Entry 5JWD (X-ray diffraction, 2.50 A resolution); this record covers chains A and B of the 3 polymer chains in the assembly.

[Chain A]
Protein: H-2 class I histocompatibility antigen, D-B alpha chain
From: Mus musculus
UniProt: P01899 (HA11_MOUSE); residues 1-274 here correspond to UniProt positions 25-298 (UniProt number = residue number + 24)
Amino-acid sequence (274 residues; numbered 1 to 274; the number before each row is that of its first residue):
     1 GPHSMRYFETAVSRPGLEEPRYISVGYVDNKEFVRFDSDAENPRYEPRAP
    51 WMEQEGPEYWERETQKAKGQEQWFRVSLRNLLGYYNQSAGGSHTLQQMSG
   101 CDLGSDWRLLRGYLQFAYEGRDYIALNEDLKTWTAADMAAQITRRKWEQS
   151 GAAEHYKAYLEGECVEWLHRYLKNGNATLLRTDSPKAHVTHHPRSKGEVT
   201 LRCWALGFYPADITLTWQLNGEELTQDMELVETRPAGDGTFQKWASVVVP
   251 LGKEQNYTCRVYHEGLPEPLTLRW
Disordered / not traced: 194-199, 218-227
Cystine bridges: Cys101-Cys164, Cys203-Cys259
From the paper describing this entry:
  - specificity-determining residues: Glu9 (proposed by the authors, not directly observed)

[Chain B]
Protein: Beta-2-microglobulin
From: Mus musculus
UniProt: P01887 (B2MG_MOUSE); residues 1-99 here correspond to UniProt positions 21-119 (UniProt number = residue number + 20)
Amino-acid sequence (99 residues; numbered 1 to 99; the number before each row is that of its first residue):
     1 IQKTPQIQVYSRHPPENGKPNILNCYVTQFHPPHIEIQMLKNGKKIPKVE
    51 MSDMSFSKDWSFYILAHTEFTPTETDTYACRVKHDSMAEPKTVYWDRDM
Construct notes: conflict Asp85 (Ala105 in P01887)
Cystine bridges: Cys25-Cys80

[How chain A and chain B interact]
Residue-residue contacts (53; chain A residue first):
  Phe8(A) with Phe56(B)
  Glu9(A) with Phe56(B)
  Thr10(A) with Phe56(B); Phe62(B)
  Val12(A) with Pro33(B), hydrophobic
  Tyr27(A) with Ser55(B), hydrogen bond
  Arg35(A) with Asp53(B); Met54(B), hydrogen bond (side chain-backbone); Ser55(B), hydrogen bond
  Arg48(A) with Asp53(B), salt bridge
  Thr94(A) with His31(B); Pro33(B)
  Gln96(A) with His31(B); Phe56(B); Trp60(B); Phe62(B)
  Gln97(A) with Phe56(B); Trp60(B)
  Met98(A) with Phe56(B), hydrophobic; Lys58(B); Trp60(B), hydrophobic
  Gln115(A) with Trp60(B)
  Phe116(A) with Trp60(B)
  Ala117(A) with Trp60(B)
  Glu119(A) with Ile1(B); His31(B)
  Gly120(A) with Lys3(B); His31(B), hydrogen bond (backbone-side chain)
  Asp122(A) with Trp60(B), hydrogen bond
  Thr190(A) with Asp98(B), hydrogen bond
  His192(A) with Asp98(B), salt bridge
  Arg202(A) with Asp98(B), hydrogen bond (side chain-backbone); Met99(B)
  Trp204(A) with Asp98(B), hydrogen bond; Met99(B)
  Val231(A) with Gln8(B)
  Glu232(A) with Gln8(B), hydrogen bond (backbone-side chain); Thr28(B), hydrogen bond
  Thr233(A) with Tyr26(B)
  Arg234(A) with Gln8(B), hydrogen bond; Tyr10(B); Met99(B), hydrogen bond (side chain-backbone)
  Pro235(A) with Tyr10(B), hydrogen bond (backbone-side chain); Tyr26(B)
  Ala236(A) with Arg12(B), hydrogen bond (backbone-side chain); Asn24(B), hydrogen bond (backbone-side chain)
  Gly237(A) with Arg12(B); Leu65(B)
  Asp238(A) with Arg12(B)
  Gln242(A) with Tyr10(B); Ser11(B), hydrogen bond (side chain-backbone); Arg12(B), hydrogen bond (side chain-backbone)
  Trp244(A) with Met99(B), hydrogen bond (side chain-backbone)
Also at the interface, not in a pair above, chain A (32 interface residues in all): Glu32
Also at the interface, not in a pair above, chain B (25 interface residues in all): His13, Pro32, Ser57, Tyr63

[Summary]
32 residues of chain A and 25 residues of chain B are in contact, with 18 hydrogen bonds and 2 salt bridges.
Among the polar pairs are Arg48(A)-Asp53(B), His192(A)-Asp98(B) and Tyr27(A)-Ser55(B). The paper reports the
specificity determinant Glu9(A).
Chain A is H-2 class I histocompatibility antigen, D-B alpha chain and chain B is Beta-2-microglobulin, both
from Mus musculus; the structure, Crystal structure of H-2Db in complex with the LCMV-derived GP392-401
peptide, was determined by X-ray diffraction (same publication as 5JWE).
